Entry 2VWG (X-ray diffraction, 2.00 A resolution); this record covers chain A.

[Chain A]
Name: Glucose dehydrogenase
Source organism: Haloferax mediterranei
Notes: EC 1.1.1.47
UniProt: Q977U7 (Q977U7_HALME); residue numbers follow UniProt; this construct covers 1-357
Sequence (357 residues; row label = number of the first residue in the row):
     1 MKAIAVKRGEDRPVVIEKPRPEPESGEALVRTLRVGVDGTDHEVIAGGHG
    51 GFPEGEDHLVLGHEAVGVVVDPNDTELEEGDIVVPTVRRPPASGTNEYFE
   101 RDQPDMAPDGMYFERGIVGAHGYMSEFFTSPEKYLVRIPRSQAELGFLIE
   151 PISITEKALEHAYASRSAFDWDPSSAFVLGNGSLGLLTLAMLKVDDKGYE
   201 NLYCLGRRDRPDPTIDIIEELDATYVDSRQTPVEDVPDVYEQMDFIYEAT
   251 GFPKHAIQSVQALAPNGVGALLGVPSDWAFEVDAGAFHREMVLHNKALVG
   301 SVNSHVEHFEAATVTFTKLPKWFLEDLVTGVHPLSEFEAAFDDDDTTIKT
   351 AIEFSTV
Bound ions: Zn2+: Asp-38, His-63, Glu-64
Residues lining bound ligands:
  - D-glucono-1,5-lactone (LGC): Asp-38, Thr-40, His-49, His-63, Val-87, Arg-88, Glu-114, Ile-117, Glu-150, Ile-154, Val-302, Asn-303
  - NADP (NAP; NADP nicotinamide-adenine-dinucleotide phosphate): Asp-38, Gly-39, Thr-40, Ile-154, Gly-180, Asn-181, Gly-182, Ser-183, Leu-184, Gly-185, Leu-205, Gly-206, Arg-207, Arg-208, Ser-228, Ala-249, Thr-250, Gly-251, Phe-252, His-255, Leu-272, Gly-273, Val-274, Val-292, Ser-301, Val-302, Asn-303
Swiss-Prot annotation at these positions:
  - binding site (Zn(2+)): Asp-38, His-63, Glu-64, Glu-150
  - binding site (substrate): Thr-40, His-49, Glu-114, Glu-150, Asn-303
  - binding site (NADP(+)): Asn-181 to Leu-184, Arg-207, Arg-208, Ser-228, Leu-272 to Val-274, Ser-301 to Asn-303
  - mutagenesis: Asp-172 (D172K: Does not affect the kinetic parameters but results in a slightly less halotolerant protein), Asp-216 (D216K: Does not affect the kinetic parameters but results in a slightly less halotolerant protein), Asp-344 (D344K: Does not affect the kinetic parameters and has no effect on the salt activity profile)
What the authors report for this chain:
  - binding site for D-glucono-1,5-lactone: His-49, Glu-114, Glu-150, Asn-303
  - conformationally variable residues (helix shift, loop rearrangement, side-chain flip): Asp-38, Gly-39 to Ala-46, Gly-47 to Pro-53
  - binding site for NADP: Thr-40
  - Zn2+ coordination: Asp-38, His-63, Glu-64
  - Zn2+ coordination through a water molecule: Glu-150
  - contacts within the chain: Asp-41/His-63, Gly-62/His-63 (by similarity / conservation)

[In short]
Chain A binds NADP and D-glucono-1,5-lactone. The Zn2+ site is built by Asp-38, His-63 and Glu-64. From
UniProt: 4 Zn2+-binding residues, 5 substrate-binding residues, 13 NADP+-binding residues and 3 mutagenesis
sites. From the paper: a binding site for D-glucono-1,5-lactone at His-49, Glu-114 and Glu-150 among others; a
binding site for NADP at Thr-40.
Chain A is Glucose dehydrogenase (Haloferax mediterranei); the structure, Haloferax mediterranei glucose
dehydrogenase in complex with NADP, Zn and gluconolactone, was determined by X-ray diffraction together with
2VWH, 2VWP and 2VWQ from the same study.
